PDB entry 2KZ1 | solution NMR | chains A and B

# Chain A
Protein: Interferon alpha-2
Organism: Homo sapiens
Reference sequence: P01563 (IFNA2_HUMAN); residues 1-165 here correspond to UniProt positions 24-188 (UniProt number = residue number + 23)
Sequence (165 residues; each row starts with the number of its first residue):
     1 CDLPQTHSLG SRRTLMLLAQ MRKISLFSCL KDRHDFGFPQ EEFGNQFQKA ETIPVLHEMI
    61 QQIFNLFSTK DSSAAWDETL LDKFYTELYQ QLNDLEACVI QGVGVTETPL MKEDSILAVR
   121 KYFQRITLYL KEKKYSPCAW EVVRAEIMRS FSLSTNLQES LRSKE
Cystine bridges: Cys1-Cys98, Cys29-Cys138
Swiss-Prot annotation at these positions:
  - glycosylation: Thr106 (O-linked (GalNAc...) threonine)

# Chain B
Protein: Soluble IFN alpha/beta receptor
Organism: Homo sapiens
Reference sequence: Q15467 (Q15467_HUMAN); residues 1-212 here correspond to UniProt positions 28-239 (UniProt number = residue number + 27)
Sequence (212 residues; each row starts with the number of its first residue):
     1 SYDSPDYTDE SCTFKISLRN FRSILSWELK NHSIVPTHYT LLYTIMSKPE DLKVVKNCAN
    61 TTRSFCDLTD EWRSTHEAYV TVLEGFSGNT TLFSCSHNFW LAIDMSFEPP EFEIVGFTNH
   121 INVMVKFPSI VEEELQFDLS LVIEEQSEGI VKKHKPEIKG NMSGNFTYII DKLIPNTNYC
   181 VSVYLEHSDE QAVIKSPLKC TLLPPGQESE FS
Not modelled in the structure: 1-10, 207-212
Cystine bridges: Cys12-Cys95, Cys58-Cys66, Cys180-Cys200

# Chain A / chain B interface
Contacting residue pairs - 56 pairs, chain A then chain B:
  Gln5(A) - Lys159(B)
  Thr6(A) - Lys159(B)
  Arg12(A) - Asp138(B)
  Arg12(A) - Leu139(B)
  Arg12(A) - Ser140(B)
  Arg12(A) - His187(B)
  Arg12(A) - Ser188(B)
  Arg13(A) - Ser188(B)
  Arg13(A) - Asp189(B)
  Leu15(A) - Trp100(B)
  Met16(A) - Ser188(B)
  Met16(A) - Asp189(B)
  Arg22(A) - Asn98(B)
  Leu26(A) - Met46(B)
  Phe27(A) - Thr44(B)
  Phe27(A) - Leu52(B)
  Phe27(A) - Val80(B)
  Phe27(A) - Thr81(B)
  Phe27(A) - Val82(B)
  Phe27(A) - Ser96(B)
  Phe27(A) - His97(B)
  Ser28(A) - Ser96(B)
  Cys29(A) - Pro49(B)
  Leu30(A) - Pro49(B)
  Arg33(A) - Pro49(B)
  Arg33(A) - Glu50(B)
  His34(A) - Lys48(B)
  His34(A) - Glu50(B)
  Asp35(A) - Lys48(B)
  Asp35(A) - Glu50(B)
  Phe36(A) - Lys48(B)
  Ala145(A) - Met46(B)
  Glu146(A) - Ser47(B)
  Glu146(A) - Lys48(B)
  Met148(A) - Met46(B)
  Met148(A) - Trp100(B)
  Arg149(A) - Ser47(B)
  Arg149(A) - Ser74(B)
  Arg149(A) - Glu77(B)
  Ser152(A) - His76(B)
  Asn156(A) - His76(B)
  Asn156(A) - Gln136(B)
  Glu159(A) - His76(B)
  Glu159(A) - Gln136(B)
  Ser160(A) - Gln136(B)
  Leu161(A) - Glu132(B)
  Leu161(A) - Glu133(B)
  Leu161(A) - Glu134(B)
  Leu161(A) - Leu135(B)
  Leu161(A) - Gln136(B)
  Arg162(A) - Asp70(B)
  Arg162(A) - Arg73(B)
  Arg162(A) - Glu134(B)
  Arg162(A) - Leu135(B)
  Arg162(A) - Gln136(B)
  Lys164(A) - Glu133(B)
Other interface residues (no listed pair), chain A (32 interface residues in all): Leu9, Ala19, Ser25, Gly37, Leu153
Other interface residues (no listed pair), chain B (36 interface residues in all): Trp72, Ala102, Ile103, Glu186, Gln191
The authors on this interface:
  - residue pairs: Arg12(A)-His187(B), Arg12(A)-Asp138(B), Arg13(A)-Ser188(B), Leu15(A)-Trp100(B), Arg22(A)-Asn98(B), Phe27(A)-Val80(B), Phe27(A)-Leu52(B), Phe27(A)-Val82(B), Phe27(A)-Thr44(B), Arg33(A)-Glu50(B), Asp35(A)-Lys48(B), Glu146(A)-Ser47(B), Glu146(A)-Lys48(B), Arg149(A)-Glu77(B), Ser152(A)-His76(B), Leu153(A)-His76(B), Asn156(A)-Gln136(B), Glu159(A)-His76(B), Arg162(A)-Asp70(B)
  - interface residues, chain B: Glu132(B)

# Summary
32 residues of chain A and 36 residues of chain B are in contact. The paper describes contacts between
Arg12(A) and His187(B), Arg12(A) and Asp138(B) and Arg13(A) and Ser188(B) among others. From the paper: the
interface residue Glu132(B).
Here chain A is Interferon alpha-2 and chain B is Soluble IFN alpha/beta receptor, both from Homo sapiens.
Entry 2KZ1 (Inter-molecular interactions in a 44 kDa interferon-receptor complex detected by asymmetric
back-protonation and 2D NOESY) was determined by solution NMR.
